1XMG - chains B and F of the 6 polymer chains in the assembly; structure by X-ray diffraction, 2.10 A resolution.

# Chain B
Name: Methane monooxygenase component A alpha chain
From: Methylococcus capsulatus
Notes: EC 1.14.13.25; fragment: alpha subunit
UniProt: P22869 (MEMA_METCA); numbering as in UniProt (aligned over 1-527)
Amino-acid sequence (527 residues; numbered 1 to 527; the number before each row is that of its first residue):
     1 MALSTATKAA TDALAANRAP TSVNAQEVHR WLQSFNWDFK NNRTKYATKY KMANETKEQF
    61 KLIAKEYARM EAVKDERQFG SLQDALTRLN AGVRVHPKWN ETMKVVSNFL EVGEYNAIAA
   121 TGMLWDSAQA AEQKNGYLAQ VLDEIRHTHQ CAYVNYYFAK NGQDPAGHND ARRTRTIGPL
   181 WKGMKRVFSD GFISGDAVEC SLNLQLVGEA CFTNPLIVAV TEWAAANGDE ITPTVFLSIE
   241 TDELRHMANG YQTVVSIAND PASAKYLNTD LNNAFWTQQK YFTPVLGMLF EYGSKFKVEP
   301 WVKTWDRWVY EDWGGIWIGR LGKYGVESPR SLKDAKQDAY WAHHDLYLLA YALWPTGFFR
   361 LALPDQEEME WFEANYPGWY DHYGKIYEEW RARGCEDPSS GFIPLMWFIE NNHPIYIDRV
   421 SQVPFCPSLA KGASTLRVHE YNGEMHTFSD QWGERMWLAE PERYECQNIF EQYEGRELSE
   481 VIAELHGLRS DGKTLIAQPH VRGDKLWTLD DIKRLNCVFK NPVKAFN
Unresolved in the structure: 1-17
Swiss-Prot annotation at these positions:
  - active site: Cys151
  - binding site (Fe cation): Glu114, Glu144, His147, Glu209, Glu243, His246

# Chain F
Name: Methane monooxygenase component A gamma chain
From: Methylococcus capsulatus
Notes: EC 1.14.13.25; fragment: gamma subunit
UniProt: P11987 (MEMG_METCA); residues 2-170 here correspond to UniProt positions 1-169 (UniProt number = residue number - 1)
Amino-acid sequence (169 residues; each row starts with the number of its first residue):
     2 AKLGIHSNDT RDAWVNKIAQ LNTLEKAAEM LKQFRMDHTT PFRNSYELDN DYLWIEAKLE
    62 EKVAVLKARA FNEVDFRHKT AFGEDAKSVL DGTVAKMNAA KDKWEAEKIH IGFRQAYKPP
   122 IMPVNYFLDG ERQLGTRLME LRNLNYYDTP LEELRKQRGV RVVHLQSPH
Unresolved in the structure: 2-3, 170

# Interface between chain B and chain F
Contacting residue pairs (103):
  Arg43(B) - Arg133(F)
  Thr44(B) - Arg133(F)  hydrogen bond (backbone-side chain)
  Lys45(B) - Arg133(F)
  Tyr46(B) - Arg133(F)
  Ala47(B) - Glu132(F)
  Ala47(B) - Arg133(F)
  Ala47(B) - Gly136(F)
  Ala47(B) - Thr137(F)
  Ala47(B) - Met140(F)
  Thr48(B) - Thr137(F)  hydrogen bond (backbone-side chain)
  Thr48(B) - Met140(F)
  Lys49(B) - Met140(F)
  Lys49(B) - Glu141(F)
  Lys49(B) - Asn144(F)
  Asp196(B) - Met140(F)
  Lys265(B) - Asn144(F)
  Tyr266(B) - Glu141(F)  hydrogen bond (side chain-backbone)
  Tyr266(B) - Asn144(F)
  Tyr266(B) - Leu145(F)
  Thr269(B) - Tyr147(F)
  Thr269(B) - Tyr148(F)
  Asp270(B) - Asn144(F)
  Asn272(B) - Tyr148(F)  hydrogen bond
  Asn273(B) - Tyr147(F)
  Asn273(B) - Tyr148(F)  hydrogen bond
  Arg330(B) - Tyr148(F)
  Pro427(B) - Gln167(F)
  Ser434(B) - Gln167(F)
  Ser434(B) - Pro169(F)
  Thr435(B) - Gln167(F)  hydrogen bond (side chain-backbone)
  Thr435(B) - Ser168(F)
  Leu436(B) - His165(F)
  Leu436(B) - Leu166(F)
  Leu436(B) - Gln167(F)  hydrogen bond (backbone-backbone)
  Arg437(B) - Leu152(F)
  Arg437(B) - Arg156(F)
  Arg437(B) - His165(F)
  Arg437(B) - Leu166(F)
  Val438(B) - Val163(F)
  Val438(B) - Val164(F)  hydrogen bond (backbone-backbone)
  Val438(B) - His165(F)  hydrogen bond (backbone-backbone)
  His439(B) - Arg156(F)
  His439(B) - Val161(F)
  His439(B) - Arg162(F)
  His439(B) - Val163(F)
  Glu440(B) - Val161(F)
  Glu440(B) - Arg162(F)  salt bridge
  Glu440(B) - Val164(F)
  Tyr441(B) - Pro42(F)
  Tyr441(B) - Phe43(F)
  Tyr441(B) - Arg159(F)
  Tyr441(B) - Val161(F)  hydrophobic
  Asn442(B) - Pro42(F)
  Asn442(B) - Arg44(F)  hydrogen bond (side chain-backbone)
  Asn442(B) - Tyr47(F)
  Glu444(B) - Tyr47(F)
  Gln451(B) - Leu152(F)
  Trp452(B) - Tyr148(F)  hydrophobic
  Glu454(B) - Leu152(F)
  Glu454(B) - Arg156(F)  salt bridge
  Arg455(B) - Tyr147(F)
  Arg455(B) - Tyr148(F)
  Arg455(B) - Thr150(F)  hydrogen bond (side chain-backbone)
  Arg455(B) - Leu152(F)
  Arg455(B) - Leu155(F)
  Met456(B) - Tyr147(F)
  Trp457(B) - Val161(F)  hydrophobic
  Leu458(B) - Leu152(F)  hydrophobic
  Leu458(B) - Leu155(F)  hydrophobic
  Leu458(B) - Arg156(F)
  Leu458(B) - Arg159(F)  hydrogen bond (backbone-side chain)
  Leu458(B) - Val161(F)  hydrophobic
  Ala459(B) - Glu108(F)
  Ala459(B) - Arg143(F)  hydrogen bond (backbone-side chain)
  Ala459(B) - Tyr147(F)  hydrophobic
  Ala459(B) - Arg159(F)  hydrogen bond (backbone-side chain)
  Glu460(B) - Arg143(F)
  Glu460(B) - Tyr147(F)  hydrogen bond
  Pro461(B) - Pro42(F)
  Pro461(B) - Arg159(F)
  Glu462(B) - Pro42(F)
  Glu462(B) - Ile112(F)
  Glu462(B) - Arg143(F)  salt bridge
  Glu465(B) - Thr41(F)
  Glu465(B) - Pro42(F)
  Glu465(B) - Arg44(F)  salt bridge
  Gln467(B) - Asp50(F)  hydrogen bond (side chain-backbone)
  Gln467(B) - Leu54(F)
  Glu471(B) - Asn51(F)  hydrogen bond (backbone-side chain)
  Gln472(B) - Ile6(F)
  Gln472(B) - Asn51(F)
  Tyr473(B) - Ile6(F)  hydrophobic
  Arg476(B) - Leu4(F)
  Arg476(B) - Gly5(F)
  Arg476(B) - Ile6(F)
  Val481(B) - Ile6(F)  hydrophobic
  Glu484(B) - Gly5(F)
  Glu484(B) - Ile6(F)  hydrogen bond (side chain-backbone)
  Glu484(B) - His7(F)  hydrogen bond (side chain-backbone)
  Leu485(B) - Ile6(F)  hydrophobic
  Leu485(B) - His7(F)
  Phe526(B) - Val164(F)  hydrophobic
  Phe526(B) - His165(F)
Other interface residues (no listed pair), chain B (50 interface residues in all): Gly443, Met445, Arg463
Other interface residues (no listed pair), chain F (46 interface residues in all): Ser8, Asn45, Tyr53, Leu129, Leu139, Pro151, Gly160

# Summary
Chain B and chain F form an interface of 50 and 46 residues respectively, with 19 hydrogen bonds and 4 salt
bridges. Polar contacts include Glu440(B)-Arg162(F), Glu454(B)-Arg156(F) and Glu462(B)-Arg143(F). UniProt
lists active-site residue Cys151(B) and 6 Fe cation-binding residues on chain B.
Here chain B is Methane monooxygenase component A alpha chain and chain F is Methane monooxygenase component A
gamma chain, both from Methylococcus capsulatus. Entry 1XMG (Crystal structure of apo methane monooxygenase
hydroxylase from M. capsulatus (Bath)) was determined by X-ray diffraction, deposited together with 1XMF and
1XMH.
